Entry 8YS4 (electron microscopy, 4.80 A resolution (low resolution: residue-level contacts below are approximate; hydrogen-bond / salt-bridge calls are withheld)); this record covers chains H and K of the 20 polymer chains in the assembly.

[Chain H (and K)]
Name: Spike glycoprotein E2
Organism: Eastern equine encephalitis virus
Notes: chain K of this document is another copy of the same molecule, construct and numbering; everything in this record applies to it too
UniProtKB: Q4QXJ7 (POLS_EEEVF); residues 1-420 here correspond to UniProt positions 325-744 (UniProt number = residue number + 324)
Sequence (420 residues; numbered 1 to 420; the number before each row is that of its first residue):
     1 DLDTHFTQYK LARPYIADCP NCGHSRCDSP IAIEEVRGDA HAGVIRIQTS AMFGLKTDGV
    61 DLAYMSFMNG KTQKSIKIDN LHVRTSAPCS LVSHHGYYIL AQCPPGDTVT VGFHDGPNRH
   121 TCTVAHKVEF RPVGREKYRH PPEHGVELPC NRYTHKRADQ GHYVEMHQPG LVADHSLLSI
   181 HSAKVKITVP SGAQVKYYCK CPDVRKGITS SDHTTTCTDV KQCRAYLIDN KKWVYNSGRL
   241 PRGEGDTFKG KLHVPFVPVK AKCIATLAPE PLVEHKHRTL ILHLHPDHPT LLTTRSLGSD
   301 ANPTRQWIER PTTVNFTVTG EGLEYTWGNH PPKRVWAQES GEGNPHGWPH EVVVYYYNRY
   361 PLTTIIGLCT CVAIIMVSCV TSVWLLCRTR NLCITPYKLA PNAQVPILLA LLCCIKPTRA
Cystine bridges: Cys-19/Cys-122, Cys-22/Cys-27, Cys-89/Cys-103, Cys-150/Cys-263, Cys-199/Cys-223, Cys-201/Cys-217, Cys-393/Cys-414
Differences from the reference sequence: conflict Lys-206 (Glu530 in Q4QXJ7)
What the authors report for this chain:
  - mutagenesis - K231A: decreased binding to LA1-2-Fc
  - mutagenesis - K206A: decreased binding to LA3-5-Fc
  - mutagenesis - K206E (KD of 167.0 nM): decreased binding to LA1-8-Fc
  - mutagenesis - K206E: decreased binding to VLDLR

[Chain H / chain K interface]
Residue-residue contacts (12):
  Gly-23(H) with Ser-90(K)
  His-24(H) with Val-92(K); His-155(K)
  Arg-26(H) with Glu-143(K)
  Arg-84(H) with Pro-88(K)
  Ser-86(H) with Ser-86(K); Ala-87(K)
  Asp-107(H) with Arg-139(K)
  Thr-108(H) with His-140(K)
  Thr-123(H) with His-140(K)
  Ala-125(H) with His-140(K)
  Arg-239(H) with Glu-143(K)
Interface residues without a listed pair, chain H (11 interface residues in all): Val-124
Interface residues without a listed pair, chain K (12 interface residues in all): Leu-91, Pro-141, Ile-264

[Summary]
11 residues of chain H face 12 of chain K across their interface. From the paper: K231A of chain H reduces
binding to LA1-2-Fc; K206A of chain H reduces binding to LA3-5-Fc.
Both chains are Spike glycoprotein E2 (Eastern equine encephalitis virus). Entry 8YS4 (Overall structure of
Eastern Equine Encephalitis virus VLP in complex with the receptor VLDLR LA3-5) was determined by electron
microscopy together with 8XI5 from the same study.
